1YIN - chain A; structure by X-ray diffraction, 2.20 A resolution.

# Chain A
Molecule: Estrogen receptor
Organism: Homo sapiens
Notes: fragment: LIGAND BINDING DOMAIN, residues 307-554
UniProt: P03372 (ESR1_HUMAN); residue numbers follow UniProt; this construct covers 307-554
Chain sequence (248 residues; numbered 307 to 554; the number before each row is that of its first residue):
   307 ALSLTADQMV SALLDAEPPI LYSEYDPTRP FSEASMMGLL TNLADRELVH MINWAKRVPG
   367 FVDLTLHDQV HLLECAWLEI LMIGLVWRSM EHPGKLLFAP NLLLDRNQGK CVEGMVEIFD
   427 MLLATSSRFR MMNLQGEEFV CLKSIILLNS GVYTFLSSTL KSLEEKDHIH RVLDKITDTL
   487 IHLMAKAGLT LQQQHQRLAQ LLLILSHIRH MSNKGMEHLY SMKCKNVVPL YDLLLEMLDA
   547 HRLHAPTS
Unresolved in the structure: 529-532, 552-554
Residues lining bound ligands: CM3 ((2R,3R,4S)-5-fluoro-3-(4-hydroxyphenyl)-4-methyl-2-[4-(2-piperidin-1-ylethoxy)phenyl]chroman-6-ol): Met-343, Leu-346, Thr-347, Leu-349, Ala-350, Asp-351, Glu-353, Leu-354, Trp-383, Leu-384, Leu-387, Met-388, Leu-391, Arg-394, Phe-404, Met-421, Ile-424, Leu-428, Gly-521, His-524, Leu-525, Leu-536, Leu-539

# Summary
Bound to chain A: compound CM3.
Chain A is Estrogen receptor (Homo sapiens); the structure, Human estrogen receptor alpha ligand-binding
domain in complex with compound 3F, was determined by X-ray diffraction, deposited together with 1YIM.
